7RJC - chains K and D of the 10 polymer chains in the assembly; structure by electron microscopy, 3.30 A resolution.

Chain K:
Molecule: Cytochrome b
Source organism: Candida albicans (strain SC5314 / ATCC MYA-2876)
Reference sequence: P0C8L0 (CYB_CANAL); residue numbers follow UniProt; this construct covers 1-387
Chain sequence (387 residues; row label = number of the first residue in the row):
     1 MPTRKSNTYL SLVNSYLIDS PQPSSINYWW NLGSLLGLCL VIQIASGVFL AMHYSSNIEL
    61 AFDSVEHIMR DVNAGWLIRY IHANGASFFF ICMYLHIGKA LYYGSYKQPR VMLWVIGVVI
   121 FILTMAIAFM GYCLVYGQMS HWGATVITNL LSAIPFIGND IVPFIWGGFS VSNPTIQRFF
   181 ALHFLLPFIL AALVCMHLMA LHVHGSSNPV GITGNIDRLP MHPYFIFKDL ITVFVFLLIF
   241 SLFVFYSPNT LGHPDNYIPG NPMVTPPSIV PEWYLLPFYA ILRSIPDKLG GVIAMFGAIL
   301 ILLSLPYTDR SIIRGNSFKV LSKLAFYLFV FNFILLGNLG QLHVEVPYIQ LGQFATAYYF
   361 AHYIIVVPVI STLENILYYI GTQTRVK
Not modelled in the structure: 384-387
UniProt features mapped onto this chain:
  - binding site (heme b): H82, H96, H183, H197

Chain D:
Molecule: Ubiquinol--cytochrome-c reductase catalytic subunit
Source organism: Candida albicans (strain SC5314 / ATCC MYA-2876)
Reference sequence: A0A1D8PHA3 (A0A1D8PHA3_CANAL); residues 1-288 here = UniProt positions 1-288
Chain sequence (288 residues; numbered 1 to 288; the number before each row is that of its first residue):
     1 MFRTAYKTMN QSMVQKFIAG GVGVTGLTAS YLLYQDSMTA DAMTAAEHGL HPPAYNWPHN
    61 GMFETFDHAS IRRGFQVYRE VCAACHSLDR IAWRNLVGVS HTTSEAKAMA EELEYDDEPD
   121 DEGKPRKRPG KLADYIPGPY ENEQAARAAN QGAYPPDLSL IVKARHGGSD YIFSLLTGYP
   181 DEPPAGVVLP EGSNYNPYFP GGAIAMGRVL FDDLVEYEDG TPATTSQMAK DVSTFLNWAS
   241 EPEHDDRKKW GLKALVVLSS LYLLSIWVKR FKWTPIKNRK FRFDPPKK
Not modelled in the structure: 1-42, 287-288
UniProt features mapped onto this chain:
  - binding site (heme c): C82, C85, H86
Covalently attached groups: heme c (HEC) linked to C82, C85

Interface between chain K and chain D:
Pairs across the interface - 71 pairs, chain K then chain D:
  S24(K) - R279(D)
  Y28(K) - K269(D)  hydrogen bond
  Y28(K) - R270(D)  hydrogen bond
  F62(K) - R90(D)
  F62(K) - L160(D)  hydrophobic
  D63(K) - R90(D)  salt bridge
  E66(K) - R90(D)
  E66(K) - L160(D)
  M69(K) - K163(D)
  R70(K) - R90(D)
  R70(K) - I91(D)
  R70(K) - S159(D)  hydrogen bond (side chain-backbone)
  R70(K) - L160(D)
  R70(K) - A239(D)  hydrogen bond (side chain-backbone)
  R70(K) - S240(D)
  R70(K) - P242(D)
  D71(K) - R94(D)  salt bridge
  D71(K) - Y135(D)
  W76(K) - E243(D)
  W76(K) - R247(D)
  W76(K) - W250(D)  hydrophobic
  L77(K) - W250(D)  hydrophobic
  Y80(K) - K163(D)
  Y80(K) - E243(D)  hydrogen bond
  Y80(K) - R247(D)
  D217(K) - R279(D)  salt bridge
  L219(K) - I276(D)  hydrophobic
  Y224(K) - K272(D)
  Y224(K) - W273(D)
  Y224(K) - I276(D)  hydrophobic
  F225(K) - W273(D)  hydrophobic
  F227(K) - S265(D)
  F227(K) - V268(D)  hydrophobic
  F227(K) - K269(D)
  F227(K) - K272(D)
  L230(K) - S265(D)
  I231(K) - Y262(D)  hydrophobic
  I231(K) - S265(D)  hydrogen bond (backbone-side chain)
  I231(K) - I266(D)  hydrophobic
  I231(K) - K269(D)
  F234(K) - L261(D)  hydrophobic
  F234(K) - Y262(D)  hydrophobic
  F234(K) - S265(D)
  V235(K) - Y262(D)  hydrophobic
  L237(K) - L258(D)
  L238(K) - L255(D)  hydrophobic
  S241(K) - L258(D)
  L242(K) - M62(D)  hydrophobic
  L242(K) - L255(D)  hydrophobic
  V244(K) - R247(D)
  F245(K) - R247(D)  hydrogen bond (backbone-side chain)
  F245(K) - W250(D)  hydrophobic
  F245(K) - G251(D)
  F245(K) - A254(D)  hydrophobic
  Y246(K) - M62(D)
  Y246(K) - K248(D)  hydrogen bond (side chain-backbone)
  Y246(K) - G251(D)  hydrogen bond (side chain-backbone)
  Y246(K) - L252(D)  hydrogen bond (side chain-backbone)
  Y246(K) - L255(D)  hydrophobic
  P248(K) - R247(D)
  N249(K) - K163(D)
  N249(K) - E241(D)
  P254(K) - K163(D)
  P254(K) - A164(D)
  P254(K) - R165(D)
  Y257(K) - L160(D)
  Y257(K) - K163(D)
  Y257(K) - A164(D)  hydrophobic
  I258(K) - A164(D)  hydrophobic
  I258(K) - R165(D)
  H343(K) - M43(D)  hydrogen bond
Other interface residues (no listed pair), chain K (38 interface residues in all): A74, P223, K228, S247, E345
Other interface residues (no listed pair), chain D (39 interface residues in all): F63, H166, D246, S259

Overview:
38 residues of chain K and 39 residues of chain D are in contact, with 11 hydrogen bonds and 3 salt bridges.
Among the polar pairs are D63(K)-R90(D), D71(K)-R94(D) and D217(K)-R279(D).
Here chain K is Cytochrome b and chain D is Ubiquinol--cytochrome-c reductase catalytic subunit, both from
Candida albicans (strain SC5314 / ATCC MYA-2876). Entry 7RJC (Complex III2 from Candida albicans, inhibitor
free, Rieske head domain in intermediate position) was determined by electron microscopy (same publication as
7RJA, 7RJB, 7RJD and 7RJE).
